5JP9 - chains A and B; structure by X-ray diffraction, 2.10 A resolution.

# Chain A (and B)
Molecule: CMP 5-hydroxymethylase
Source organism: Streptomyces rimofaciens
Notes: chain B of this document is another copy of the same molecule, construct and numbering; everything in this record applies to it too
UniProt: B4Y380 (B4Y380_9ACTN); residues 5-329 here = UniProt positions 5-329
Amino-acid sequence (325 residues; numbered 5 to 329; the number before each row is that of its first residue):
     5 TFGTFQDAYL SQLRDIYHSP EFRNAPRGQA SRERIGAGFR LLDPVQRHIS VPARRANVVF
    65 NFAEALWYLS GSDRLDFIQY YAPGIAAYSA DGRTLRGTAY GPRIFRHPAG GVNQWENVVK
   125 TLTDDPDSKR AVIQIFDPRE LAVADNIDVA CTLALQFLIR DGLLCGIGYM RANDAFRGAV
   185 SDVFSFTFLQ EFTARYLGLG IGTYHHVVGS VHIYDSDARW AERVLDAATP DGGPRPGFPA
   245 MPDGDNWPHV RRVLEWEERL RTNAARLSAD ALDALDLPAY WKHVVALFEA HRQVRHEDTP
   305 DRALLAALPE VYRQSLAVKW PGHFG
Not modelled in the structure: 232-239 (chain B: 232-238)
Residues lining bound ligands: 2'-deoxycytidine-5'-monophosphate (DCM): Arg-31, Tyr-72, Tyr-104, Val-153, Cys-155, Met-174, Arg-175, Ala-176, Asn-177, Asp-178, Gly-182, Asp-186, His-216, Tyr-218
What the authors report for this chain:
  - binding site for 2'-deoxycytidine-5'-monophosphate: Lys-133
  - mutagenesis - A176S: increased catalytic activity on 2'-deoxycytidine-5'-monophosphate
  - specificity-determining residues: Ala-176
  - catalytic residues: Glu-68, Cys-155 (by similarity / conservation)
  - specificity-determining residues: Asp-186 (by similarity / conservation)

# Chain A / chain B interface
Residue-residue contacts - 91 pairs, chain A then chain B:
  Phe-26(A) / Arg-164(B)
  Phe-26(A) / Asp-165(B)
  Asn-28(A) / Asp-131(B)
  Asn-28(A) / Arg-164(B)
  Ala-29(A) / Asp-131(B)  hydrogen bond (backbone-side chain)
  Pro-30(A) / Asp-129(B)
  Pro-30(A) / Asp-131(B)
  Pro-30(A) / Lys-133(B)
  Arg-31(A) / Asp-129(B)  hydrogen bond (backbone-side chain)
  Arg-31(A) / Arg-134(B)
  Glu-37(A) / Arg-164(B)  salt bridge
  Ile-39(A) / His-209(B)
  His-111(A) / Pro-142(B)
  Ala-113(A) / Ala-113(B)  hydrophobic
  Ala-113(A) / Asp-141(B)
  Ala-113(A) / Pro-142(B)
  Ala-113(A) / Arg-143(B)
  Gly-114(A) / Arg-143(B)
  Val-116(A) / Pro-142(B)
  Val-116(A) / Arg-143(B)
  Gln-118(A) / Pro-142(B)
  Thr-125(A) / Leu-145(B)
  Asp-129(A) / Pro-30(B)
  Asp-129(A) / Arg-31(B)  hydrogen bond (side chain-backbone)
  Asp-131(A) / Asn-28(B)
  Asp-131(A) / Ala-29(B)  hydrogen bond (side chain-backbone)
  Asp-131(A) / Pro-30(B)
  Lys-133(A) / Pro-30(B)
  Lys-133(A) / Arg-175(B)  hydrogen bond (backbone-side chain)
  Lys-133(A) / Ala-176(B)
  Lys-133(A) / Ser-214(B)
  Lys-133(A) / His-216(B)  hydrogen bond
  Lys-133(A) / Tyr-218(B)
  Arg-134(A) / Arg-31(B)
  Arg-134(A) / Leu-145(B)
  Arg-134(A) / Asn-150(B)  hydrogen bond (side chain-backbone)
  Arg-134(A) / Ile-151(B)
  Arg-134(A) / Asp-152(B)
  Arg-134(A) / Val-153(B)
  Arg-134(A) / Arg-175(B)
  Val-136(A) / Leu-145(B)
  Val-136(A) / Leu-157(B)  hydrophobic
  Val-136(A) / Arg-175(B)
  Gln-138(A) / Gln-138(B)  hydrogen bond
  Gln-138(A) / Phe-140(B)
  Gln-138(A) / Asp-141(B)  hydrogen bond (side chain-backbone)
  Gln-138(A) / Pro-142(B)
  Phe-140(A) / Val-136(B)  hydrophobic
  Phe-140(A) / Gln-138(B)
  Pro-142(A) / His-111(B)
  Pro-142(A) / Ala-113(B)
  Pro-142(A) / Val-116(B)
  Pro-142(A) / Gln-118(B)
  Arg-143(A) / Ala-113(B)
  Arg-143(A) / Val-116(B)
  Leu-145(A) / Asn-121(B)
  Leu-145(A) / Arg-134(B)
  Leu-145(A) / Val-136(B)
  Ala-146(A) / Asn-121(B)
  Asn-150(A) / Arg-134(B)  hydrogen bond (backbone-side chain)
  Ile-151(A) / Arg-134(B)
  Asp-152(A) / Arg-134(B)
  Val-153(A) / Arg-134(B)
  Leu-157(A) / Val-136(B)  hydrophobic
  Leu-157(A) / Tyr-173(B)  hydrophobic
  Gln-160(A) / Arg-175(B)  hydrogen bond (side chain-backbone)
  Gln-160(A) / Gly-213(B)
  Arg-164(A) / Phe-26(B)
  Arg-164(A) / Asn-28(B)
  Arg-164(A) / Glu-37(B)  salt bridge
  Asp-165(A) / Phe-26(B)
  Ile-171(A) / Gly-213(B)
  Tyr-173(A) / Leu-157(B)  hydrophobic
  Tyr-173(A) / Met-174(B)  hydrogen bond (side chain-backbone)
  Tyr-173(A) / Arg-175(B)
  Tyr-173(A) / Gly-213(B)  hydrogen bond (side chain-backbone)
  Met-174(A) / Tyr-173(B)  hydrogen bond (backbone-side chain)
  Arg-175(A) / Lys-133(B)  hydrogen bond (side chain-backbone)
  Arg-175(A) / Arg-134(B)
  Arg-175(A) / Val-136(B)
  Arg-175(A) / Gln-160(B)  hydrogen bond (backbone-side chain)
  Arg-175(A) / Tyr-173(B)
  Ala-176(A) / Lys-133(B)
  His-209(A) / Ile-39(B)
  His-209(A) / Gly-40(B)
  Gly-213(A) / Gln-160(B)
  Gly-213(A) / Ile-171(B)
  Gly-213(A) / Tyr-173(B)  hydrogen bond (backbone-side chain)
  Ser-214(A) / Lys-133(B)
  His-216(A) / Lys-133(B)  hydrogen bond
  Tyr-218(A) / Lys-133(B)
Other interface residues (no listed pair), chain A (51 interface residues in all): Gly-40, Asn-121, Val-122, Ser-132, Ala-135, Asp-141, Ala-158, Leu-162, Val-212
Other interface residues (no listed pair), chain B (51 interface residues in all): Gly-114, Val-122, Thr-125, Ser-132, Ala-135, Ala-146, Ala-158, Leu-162, Val-212

# Overview
The chain A/chain B interface involves 51 residues from each chain; the contacts include 18 hydrogen bonds and
2 salt bridges. Polar pairs include Glu-37(A)/Arg-164(B), Ala-29(A)/Asp-131(B) and Arg-31(A)/Asp-129(B). Chain
A binds 2'-deoxycytidine-5'-monophosphate. The paper reports catalytic residues Glu-68(A) and Cys-155(A);
A176S of chain A increases catalytic activity on 2'-deoxycytidine-5'-monophosphate.
Both chains are CMP 5-hydroxymethylase (Streptomyces rimofaciens). Entry 5JP9 (Crystal Structure of cytidine
monophosphate hydroxymethylase MilA with dCMP) was determined by X-ray diffraction together with 5B6D and 5B6E
from the same study.
